PDB entry 7MQL | X-ray diffraction, 1.60 A resolution | chains B and C of the 4 polymer chains in the assembly

Chain B (and C):
Name: Aminoglycoside N(3)-acetyltransferase III
From: Pseudomonas aeruginosa
Notes: EC 2.3.1.81; chain C of this document is another copy of the same molecule, construct and numbering; everything in this record applies to it too
UniProtKB: P29808 (AACC3_PSEAI); residue numbers follow UniProt; this construct covers 1-271
Chain sequence (274 residues; each row starts with the number of its first residue; numbers below 1 keep their minus sign (Gly-2 is residue -2)):
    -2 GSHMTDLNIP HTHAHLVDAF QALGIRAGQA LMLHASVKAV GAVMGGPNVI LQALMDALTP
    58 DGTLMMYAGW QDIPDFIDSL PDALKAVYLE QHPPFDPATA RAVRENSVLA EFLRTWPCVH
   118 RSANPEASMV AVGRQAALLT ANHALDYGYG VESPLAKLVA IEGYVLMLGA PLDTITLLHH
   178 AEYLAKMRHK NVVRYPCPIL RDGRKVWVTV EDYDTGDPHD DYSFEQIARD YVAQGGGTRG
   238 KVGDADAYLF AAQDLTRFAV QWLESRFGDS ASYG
Disordered / not traced: -2 to 5, 267-271 (chain C: -2 to 5, 266-271)
Modified residues: Cys115 (S-hydroxycysteine; CSO)
Sequence notes: expression tag (-2 to 0)
Residues lining bound ligands:
  - coenzyme A (COA): His31, Ala32, Ser33, Val34, Lys35, Ala36, Pro44, Tyr64, Arg101, Glu102, Asn103, Ser104, Val105, Phe109, Ala167, Pro168, Thr171, Thr173, His176
  - ribostamycin (RIO): Tyr64, Glu102, Glu123, Tyr146, Asp170, Thr171, His176, Thr212, Gly213, Phe221
UniProt features mapped onto this chain:
  - binding site (CoA): His31, Ala32, Ser33, Val34, Lys35, Ser104, Val105, Phe109, Thr171, Thr173
  - binding site (a 2-deoxystreptamine antibiotic): Tyr64, Asp72, Glu102, Glu123, Tyr146, Asp170, His176, Thr212, Gly213, Phe221
  - mutagenesis: Tyr64 (Y64F: No effect in catalytic activity with gentamicin as substrate), Asp72 (D72W: No effect in catalytic activity with gentamicin as substrate), Glu123 (E123F: Loss of catalytic activity with gentamicin as substrate), Tyr146 (Y146F: No effect in catalytic activity with gentamicin as substrate), Asp170 (D170F: No effect in catalytic activity with gentamicin as substrate)
Reported in the primary citation:
  - binding site for ribostamycin: Tyr64, Glu123, Tyr146, Asp170, His176, Thr212
  - catalytic residues: His176 (citing earlier work)

Interface between chain B and chain C:
Contacting residue pairs (16; chain B residue first):
  Gly25(B) with Arg131(C)
  Arg131(B) with Ala157(C), hydrogen bond (side chain-backbone); Ile158(C); Glu159(C), salt bridge
  Gln132(B) with Leu135(C); Ile158(C)
  Leu135(B) with Leu135(C), hydrophobic; Lys154(C)
  Asn139(B) with Glu149(C)
  Lys154(B) with Asn139(C)
  Ala157(B) with Ala134(C); Ala138(C); Asn139(C)
  Ile158(B) with Leu135(C), hydrophobic
  Glu159(B) with His117(C), salt bridge; Ala134(C)
Interface residues without a listed pair, chain B (10 interface residues in all): Ala24

Summary:
10 residues of chain B face 11 of chain C across their interface; the contacts include 1 hydrogen bond and 2
salt bridges. Among the polar pairs are Arg131(B)-Glu159(C), Glu159(B)-His117(C) and Arg131(B)-Ala157(C). From
the paper: the catalytic residue His176(B); a binding site for ribostamycin at Tyr64(B), Glu123(B) and
Tyr146(B) among others.
Both chains are Aminoglycoside N(3)-acetyltransferase III (Pseudomonas aeruginosa). Entry 7MQL (AAC(3)-IIIa in
complex with CoA and neomycin) was determined by X-ray diffraction together with 7MQK and 7MQM from the same
study.
